4AVZ - chain A; structure by X-ray diffraction, 1.82 A resolution.

# Chain A
Protein: Tail spike protein
Source organism: Salmonella phage HK620
UniProtKB: Q9AYY6 (Q9AYY6_BPHK6); residues 110-709 here correspond to UniProt positions 111-710 (UniProt number = residue number + 1)
Amino-acid sequence (600 residues; each row starts with the number of its first residue):
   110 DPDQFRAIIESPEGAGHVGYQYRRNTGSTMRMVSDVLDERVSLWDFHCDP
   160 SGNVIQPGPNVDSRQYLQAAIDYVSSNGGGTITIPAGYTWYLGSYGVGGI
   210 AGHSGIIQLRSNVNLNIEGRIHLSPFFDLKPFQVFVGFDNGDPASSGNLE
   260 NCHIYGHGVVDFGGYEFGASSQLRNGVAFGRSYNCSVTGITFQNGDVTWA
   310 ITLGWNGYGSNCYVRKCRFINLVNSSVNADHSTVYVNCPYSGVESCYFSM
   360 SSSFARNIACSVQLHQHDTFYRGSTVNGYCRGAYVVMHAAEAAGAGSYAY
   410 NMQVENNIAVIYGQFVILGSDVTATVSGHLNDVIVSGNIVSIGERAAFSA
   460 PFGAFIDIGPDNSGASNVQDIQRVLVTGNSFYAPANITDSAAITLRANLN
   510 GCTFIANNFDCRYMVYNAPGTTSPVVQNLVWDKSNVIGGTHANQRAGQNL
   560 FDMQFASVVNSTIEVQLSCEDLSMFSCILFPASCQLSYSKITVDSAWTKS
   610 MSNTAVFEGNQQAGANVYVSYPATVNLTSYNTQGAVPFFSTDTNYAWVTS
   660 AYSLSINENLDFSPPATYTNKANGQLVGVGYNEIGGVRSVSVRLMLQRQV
Disordered / not traced: 110-111
Differences from the reference sequence: engineered mutation Q372 (Glu373 in Q9AYY6)
Residues lining bound ligands: tris-hydroxymethyl-methyl-ammonium (144): D670, I693, G694, R697

# Overview
Bound to chain A: tris-hydroxymethyl-methyl-ammonium.
Chain A is Tail spike protein (Salmonella phage HK620); the structure, Tailspike protein mutant E372Q of E.
coli bacteriophage HK620, was determined by X-ray diffraction, deposited together with 2X85, 2X6W, 2X6X and
2X6Y.
